5DNX - chains A and B of the 3 polymer chains in the assembly; structure by X-ray diffraction, 1.80 A resolution.

[Chain A (and B)]
Name: Imidazoleglycerol-phosphate dehydratase
Organism: Pyrococcus furiosus
Notes: EC 4.2.1.19; chain B of this document is another copy of the same molecule, construct and numbering; everything in this record applies to it too
Reference sequence: P58880 (HIS7_PYRFU); residues 1-176 here = UniProt positions 1-176
Chain sequence (176 residues; each row starts with the number of its first residue):
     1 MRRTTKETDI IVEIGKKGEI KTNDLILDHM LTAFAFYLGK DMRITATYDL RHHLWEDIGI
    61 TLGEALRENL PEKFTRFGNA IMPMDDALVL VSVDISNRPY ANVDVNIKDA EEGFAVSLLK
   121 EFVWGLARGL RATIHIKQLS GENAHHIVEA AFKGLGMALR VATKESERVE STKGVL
Metal / ion sites: Mn2+ site 1: H29, H53, H145, E149 (together with (R)-c348); Mn2+ site 2: H52, E56, E121, H146 (together with (R)-c348)
Residues lining bound ligands:
  - (R)-c348 (5LD; [(2R)-2-hydroxy-3-(1H-1,2,4-triazol-1-yl)propyl]phosphonic acid), molecule 1: E7, H29, Y37, H52, H53, E56, M84, E121, H145, H146, E149, K153
  - (R)-c348 (5LD), molecule 2: R76, R98, S171, T172, K173

[How chain A and chain B interact]
Contacting residue pairs (32; chain A residue first):
  R76(A) - Y37(B)  hydrogen bond
  F77(A) - Y37(B)
  F77(A) - M82(B)  hydrophobic
  F77(A) - P83(B)
  F77(A) - M157(B)  hydrophobic
  N79(A) - I81(B)  hydrogen bond (side chain-backbone)
  L90(A) - I81(B)  hydrophobic
  L90(A) - L139(B)  hydrophobic
  S92(A) - P83(B)
  S92(A) - L88(B)
  D94(A) - P83(B)
  R98(A) - D85(B)  salt bridge
  Y100(A) - D85(B)
  Y100(A) - D86(B)
  N102(A) - S140(B)
  T133(A) - D85(B)
  H135(A) - P83(B)
  H135(A) - D85(B)  hydrogen bond (side chain-backbone)
  H135(A) - D86(B)
  H135(A) - A87(B)
  H135(A) - L88(B)
  K137(A) - L139(B)  hydrogen bond (side chain-backbone)
  K137(A) - S140(B)  hydrogen bond
  R168(A) - F36(B)  hydrogen bond (side chain-backbone)
  R168(A) - R160(B)
  V169(A) - F36(B)
  E170(A) - F36(B)
  E170(A) - Y37(B)  hydrogen bond (backbone-side chain)
  S171(A) - F36(B)
  T172(A) - T32(B)
  T172(A) - A33(B)
  T172(A) - F36(B)
Other interface residues (no listed pair), chain A (19 interface residues in all): I81, V93
Other interface residues (no listed pair), chain B (18 interface residues in all): H29, M84, K153

[Overview]
19 residues of chain A and 18 residues of chain B are in contact, with 7 hydrogen bonds and 1 salt bridge.
Polar contacts include R98(A)-D85(B), R76(A)-Y37(B) and N79(A)-I81(B). Chain A binds (R)-c348. H29(A), H53(A),
H145(A) and E149(A) coordinate Mn2+ site 1.
Chain A and chain B are both Imidazoleglycerol-phosphate dehydratase (Pyrococcus furiosus); the structure,
Crystal structure of IGPD from Pyrococcus furiosus in complex with (R)-C348, was determined by X-ray
diffraction (same publication as 5EKW, 5EL9, 5ELW and 5DNL).
